PDB entry 3J2W | electron microscopy, 5.00 A resolution (low resolution: residue-level contacts below are approximate; hydrogen-bond / salt-bridge calls are withheld) | chains A and M of the 20 polymer chains in the assembly

Chain A:
Protein: Glycoprotein E1
From: Chikungunya virus
UniProtKB: Q1H8W5 (Q1H8W5_CHIKV); residues 1-393 here correspond to UniProt positions 810-1202 (UniProt number = residue number + 809)
Amino-acid sequence (393 residues; row label = number of the first residue in the row):
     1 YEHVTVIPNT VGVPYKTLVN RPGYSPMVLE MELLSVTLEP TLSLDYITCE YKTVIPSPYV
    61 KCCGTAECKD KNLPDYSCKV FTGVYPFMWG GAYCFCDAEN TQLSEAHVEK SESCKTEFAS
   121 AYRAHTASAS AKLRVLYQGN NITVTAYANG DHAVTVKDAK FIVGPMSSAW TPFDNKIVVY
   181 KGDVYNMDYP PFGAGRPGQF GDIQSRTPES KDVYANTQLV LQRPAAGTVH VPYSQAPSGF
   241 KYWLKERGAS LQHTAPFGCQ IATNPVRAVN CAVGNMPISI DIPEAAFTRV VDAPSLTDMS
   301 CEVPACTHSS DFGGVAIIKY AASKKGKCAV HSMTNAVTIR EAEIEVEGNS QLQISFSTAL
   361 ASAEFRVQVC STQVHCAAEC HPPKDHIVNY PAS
Cystine bridges: Cys-49/Cys-114, Cys-62/Cys-94, Cys-63/Cys-96, Cys-68/Cys-78, Cys-259/Cys-271, Cys-301/Cys-376, Cys-306/Cys-380, Cys-328/Cys-370
What the authors report for this chain:
  - post-translational modification sites: Asn-141

Chain M:
Protein: Glycoprotein E2
From: Chikungunya virus
UniProtKB: Q1H8W5 (Q1H8W5_CHIKV); residues 507-842 here correspond to UniProt positions 332-667 (UniProt number = residue number - 175)
Amino-acid sequence (336 residues; each row starts with the number of its first residue):
   507 NVYKATRPYL AHCPDCGEGH SCHSPVALER IRNEATDGTL KIQVSLQIGI KTDDSHDWTK
   567 LRYMDNHMPA DAERAGLFVR TSAPCTITGT MGHFILARCP KGETLTVGFT DSRKISHSCT
   627 HPFHHDPPVI GREKFHSRPQ HGKELPCSTY VQSTAATTEE IEVHMPPDTP DRTLMSQQSG
   687 NVKITVNGQT VRYKCNCGGS NEGLTTTDKV INNCKVDQCH AAVTNHKKWQ YNSPLVPRNA
   747 ELGDRKGKIH IPFPLANVTC RVPKARNPTV TYGKNQVIML LYPDHPTLLS YRNMGEEPNY
   807 QEEWVMHKKE VVLTVPTEGL EVTWGNNEPY KYWPQL
Cystine bridges: Cys-519/Cys-625, Cys-522/Cys-528, Cys-591/Cys-605, Cys-653/Cys-766, Cys-701/Cys-725, Cys-703/Cys-720

How chain A and chain M interact:
Residue-residue contacts (67):
  Ser-57(A) with His-670(M); Asn-738(M); Ser-739(M); Arg-744(M)
  Pro-58(A) with Arg-744(M)
  Tyr-59(A) with Arg-744(M)
  Met-88(A) with Pro-743(M)
  Trp-89(A) with His-573(M); Asp-674(M); Thr-675(M); Pro-676(M); Asp-677(M); Ala-728(M)
  Gly-90(A) with Pro-676(M); Arg-678(M); His-726(M)
  Gly-91(A) with His-726(M)
  Tyr-93(A) with Pro-743(M); Arg-744(M); Asn-745(M); Ala-746(M)
  Phe-95(A) with Lys-700(M); Cys-701(M); Asn-702(M)
  Ser-113(A) with Leu-761(M)
  Thr-116(A) with Asn-763(M)
  Glu-117(A) with Ser-654(M)
  Val-229(A) with Pro-740(M); Leu-741(M); Val-742(M); Pro-743(M)
  His-230(A) with Pro-740(M)
  Ala-249(A) with Tyr-806(M)
  Gln-252(A) with Arg-798(M)
  His-253(A) with Arg-638(M); Arg-798(M); Tyr-806(M)
  Thr-254(A) with Pro-804(M); Tyr-806(M)
  Ala-255(A) with Pro-804(M)
  Pro-256(A) with Gly-801(M); Glu-802(M); Glu-803(M); Pro-804(M)
  Phe-257(A) with Gly-801(M); Glu-802(M)
  Gly-258(A) with Met-800(M); Gly-801(M)
  Cys-259(A) with Arg-798(M)
  Gln-260(A) with Arg-798(M)
  Ser-309(A) with Leu-842(M)
  Ser-310(A) with Leu-842(M)
  Pro-383(A) with Leu-842(M)
  Asp-385(A) with Gln-841(M); Leu-842(M)
  His-386(A) with Gln-841(M); Leu-842(M)
  Ile-387(A) with Asn-781(M); Trp-839(M); Pro-840(M); Gln-841(M); Leu-842(M)
  Val-388(A) with Trp-839(M); Pro-840(M); Gln-841(M); Leu-842(M)
  Asn-389(A) with Trp-839(M)
Interface residues without a listed pair, chain A (42 interface residues in all): Pro-56, Cys-94, Glu-105, Glu-112, Lys-115, Lys-181, Val-231, Gly-248, Leu-251, His-308
Interface residues without a listed pair, chain M (45 interface residues in all): His-529, Pro-652, Thr-664, Glu-665, Pro-673, Leu-748, Glu-808, Glu-827

Overview:
42 residues of chain A face 45 of chain M across their interface. From the paper: a modification site at
Asn-141(A).
Here chain A is Glycoprotein E1 and chain M is Glycoprotein E2, both from Chikungunya virus. Entry 3J2W
(Electron cryo-microscopy of Chikungunya virus) was determined by electron microscopy (same publication as
3J2X and 3J30).
